8U8U - chains A and B of the 6 polymer chains in the assembly; structure by electron microscopy, 2.90 A resolution.

Chain A (and B):
Molecule: Transcription elongation factor, mitochondrial
Source organism: Homo sapiens
Notes: chain B of this document is another copy of the same molecule, construct and numbering; everything in this record applies to it too
UniProt: Q96QE5 (TEFM_HUMAN); numbering as in UniProt (aligned over 146-360)
Sequence (232 residues; numbered 139 to 370; the number before each row is that of its first residue):
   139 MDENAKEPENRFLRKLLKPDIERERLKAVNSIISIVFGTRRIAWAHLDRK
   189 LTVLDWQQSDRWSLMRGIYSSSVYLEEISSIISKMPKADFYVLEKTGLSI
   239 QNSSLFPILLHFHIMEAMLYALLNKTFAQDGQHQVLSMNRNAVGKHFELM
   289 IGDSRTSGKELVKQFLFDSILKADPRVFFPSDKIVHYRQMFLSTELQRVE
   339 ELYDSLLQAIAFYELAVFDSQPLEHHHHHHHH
Not modelled in the structure: 139-145, 358-370 (chain B: 139-150, 306-311, 358-370)
Differences from the reference sequence: initiating methionine (139); expression tag (140-145, 361-370)

Interface between chain A and chain B:
Residue-residue contacts - 20 pairs, chain A then chain B:
  Ser209(A) - Glu254(B)
  Ser209(A) - Tyr258(B)
  Leu213(A) - Tyr258(B)
  Leu213(A) - Ala259(B)  hydrophobic
  Leu213(A) - Asn262(B)
  Ser217(A) - Phe265(B)
  Phe244(A) - Phe244(B)  hydrophobic
  Leu248(A) - Leu248(B)  hydrophobic
  Ile252(A) - His251(B)
  Glu254(A) - Ser209(B)  hydrogen bond
  Ala255(A) - Met256(B)
  Tyr258(A) - Ser209(B)
  Ala259(A) - Met256(B)  hydrophobic
  Ala259(A) - Ala259(B)  hydrophobic
  Ala259(A) - Leu260(B)
  Leu260(A) - Ala259(B)  hydrophobic
  Phe265(A) - Glu214(B)
  Phe265(A) - Ser217(B)
  His271(A) - Ser210(B)
  His271(A) - Glu214(B)  salt bridge
Interface residues without a listed pair, chain A (23 interface residues in all): Tyr207, Ser208, Ser210, Glu214, Ser241, Pro245, Leu247, His251, Met256, Asn262
Interface residues without a listed pair, chain B (22 interface residues in all): Lys156, Tyr207, Leu213, Ile238, Leu247, Ile252, Ala255, His271

Summary:
Chain A and chain B form an interface of 23 and 22 residues respectively; the contacts include 1 hydrogen bond
and 1 salt bridge. Polar contacts include His271(A)-Glu214(B) and Glu254(A)-Ser209(B).
Chain A and chain B are both Transcription elongation factor, mitochondrial (Homo sapiens); the structure,
Cryo-EM Structure of Cognate Substrate ATP Bound in the Entry Site (ES) of Human Mitochondrial Transcription
..., was determined by electron microscopy (same publication as 8U8V, 9BDC and 9BDD).
